PDB entry 3NG4 | X-ray diffraction, 1.73 A resolution | chains C and D of the 4 polymer chains in the assembly

[Chain C (and D)]
Molecule: Peptidoglycan recognition protein 1
Organism: Camelus dromedarius
Notes: chain D of this document is another copy of the same molecule, construct and numbering; everything in this record applies to it too
UniProtKB: Q9GK12 (PGRP1_CAMDR); residues 1-171 here correspond to UniProt positions 23-193 (UniProt number = residue number + 22)
Sequence (171 residues; row label = number of the first residue in the row):
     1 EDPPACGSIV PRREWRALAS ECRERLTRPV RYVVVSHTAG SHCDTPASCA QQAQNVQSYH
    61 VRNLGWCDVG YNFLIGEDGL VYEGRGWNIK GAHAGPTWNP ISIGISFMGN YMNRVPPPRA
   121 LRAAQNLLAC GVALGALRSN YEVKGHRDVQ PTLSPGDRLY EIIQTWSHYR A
Disulfide bonds: Cys6-Cys130, Cys22-Cys67, Cys43-Cys49
Ligand contacts:
  - N-acetylglucosamine (NAG; 2-acetamido-2-deoxy-beta-D-glucopyranose): Trp66, Lys90, Ala92, Gly95, Pro96, Asn99, Pro100
  - s,r meso-tartaric acid (SRT): His37, Ala39, Thr152, Leu153, Ser154

[Chain C / chain D interface]
Contacting residue pairs (25):
  Ala39(C) - Leu153(D)
  Tyr59(C) - Arg147(D)  hydrogen bond (side chain-backbone)
  Tyr59(C) - Gln150(D)  hydrogen bond (side chain-backbone)
  Tyr59(C) - Pro151(D)
  Tyr59(C) - Thr152(D)  hydrogen bond (side chain-backbone)
  His60(C) - Pro151(D)
  Leu64(C) - Arg147(D)
  Leu64(C) - Asp148(D)
  Leu64(C) - Val149(D)
  Leu64(C) - Gln150(D)
  Leu64(C) - Pro151(D)
  Trp66(C) - Gln150(D)
  Trp66(C) - Pro151(D)
  Arg147(C) - Tyr59(D)  hydrogen bond (backbone-side chain)
  Arg147(C) - Leu64(D)
  Asp148(C) - Leu64(D)
  Val149(C) - Leu64(D)
  Gln150(C) - Tyr59(D)  hydrogen bond (backbone-side chain)
  Gln150(C) - Leu64(D)
  Pro151(C) - Tyr59(D)
  Pro151(C) - His60(D)
  Pro151(C) - Leu64(D)
  Pro151(C) - Trp66(D)
  Thr152(C) - Tyr59(D)  hydrogen bond (backbone-side chain)
  Leu153(C) - Ala39(D)
Interface residues without a listed pair, chain C (15 interface residues in all): Asn63, Pro96, Asn110
Interface residues without a listed pair, chain D (15 interface residues in all): Asn63, Pro96, Asn110

[Overview]
Chain C and chain D each contribute 15 residues to their interface, with 6 hydrogen bonds. Polar contacts
include Tyr59(C)-Arg147(D), Tyr59(C)-Gln150(D) and Tyr59(C)-Thr152(D). Ligands of chain C: s,r meso-tartaric
acid and N-acetylglucosamine.
Both chains are Peptidoglycan recognition protein 1 (Camelus dromedarius). Entry 3NG4 (Ternary complex of
peptidoglycan recognition protein (PGRP-S) with Maltose and N-Acetylglucosamine at 1.7 A Resolution) was
determined by X-ray diffraction together with 3NW3 from the same study.
